PDB entry 8Z11 | electron microscopy, 2.74 A resolution | chains d and l of the 35 polymer chains in the assembly

Chain d:
Protein: Photosystem I reaction center subunit II
From: Isochrysis galbana
Reference sequence: A0A7D4XG42 (A0A7D4XG42_ISOGA); numbering as in UniProt (aligned over 1-142)
Amino-acid sequence (142 residues; numbered 1 to 142; the number before each row is that of its first residue):
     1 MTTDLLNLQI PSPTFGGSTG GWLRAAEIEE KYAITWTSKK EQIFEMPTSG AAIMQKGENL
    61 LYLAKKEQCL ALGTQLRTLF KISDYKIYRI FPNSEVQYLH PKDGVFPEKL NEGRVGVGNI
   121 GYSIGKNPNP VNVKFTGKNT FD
Disordered / not traced: 1-4, 142

Chain l:
Protein: Photosystem I reaction center subunit XI
From: Isochrysis galbana
Reference sequence: A0A7D5B6G5 (A0A7D5B6G5_ISOGA); residue numbers follow UniProt; this construct covers 1-145
Amino-acid sequence (145 residues; each row starts with the number of its first residue):
     1 MSEFVKPFNN DPFVGNLSTP VTTSTATKLY LGNLPIYRKG LSPLMRGLEV GMAHGYFLIG
    61 PFYILGPLRN SPNALLVGLF SAYGLIIILT LALTIYGLAS FQDNSTGSNL ESSKGWRSFT
   121 SGFTVGALGG ASVAYVLLNN VSFFA
Disordered / not traced: 1, 145
Ligand contacts:
  - beta-carotene (BCR), molecule 1: Y30, M52, A53, Y56, F57, V125, G129, G130, V133
  - beta-carotene (BCR), molecule 2: V50, H54, L89, A92, L93, I95, Y96, W116, F119, F123
  - beta-carotene (BCR), molecule 3: F62, S81, G84, L85, I88
  - chlorophyll a (CLA), molecule 1: F4, A26, Y30
  - chlorophyll a (CLA), molecule 2: V5, L17, T19, P20, V21
  - chlorophyll a (CLA), molecule 3: N16, L17, T19, V21, T22, T27, Y30, L31
  - chlorophyll a (CLA), molecule 4: P20, V21, S24, T27, Y30, L34, P35, I36, E49, V50, A53, H54, F57
  - chlorophyll a (CLA), molecule 5: Y30, N33, L34, R38, E49, M52, A53, V133, V136, L137
  - chlorophyll a (CLA), molecule 6: H54, F57, L58, L85, L89, Y96, A99, S100
  - chlorophyll a (CLA), molecule 7: Y56, F57, G60, P61, Y63, I64, L65, A134, L137, L138, V141
  - chlorophyll a (CLA), molecule 8: L58, P61, F62, L65, G66, P67, R69, L85
  - chlorophyll a (CLA), molecule 9: F62, P67, S81
  - chlorophyll a (CLA), molecule 10: L76, L79, Y135
  - chlorophyll a (CLA), molecule 11: I88, L91, A92, I95

Chain d / chain l interface:
Contacting residue pairs (22):
  S12(d) - F13(l)
  F15(d) - P7(l)
  F15(d) - P12(l)
  G16(d) - P7(l)
  G17(d) - P12(l)
  G17(d) - L17(l)
  S18(d) - P12(l)
  S18(d) - V14(l)
  S18(d) - G15(l)
  S18(d) - N16(l)  hydrogen bond (backbone-backbone)
  S18(d) - L17(l)
  T19(d) - G15(l)
  G21(d) - F13(l)
  G21(d) - V14(l)
  G21(d) - G15(l)
  W22(d) - D11(l)
  W22(d) - F13(l)  hydrogen bond (side chain-backbone)
  W22(d) - V14(l)  hydrophobic
  W22(d) - G15(l)  hydrogen bond (backbone-backbone)
  L23(d) - G15(l)
  L61(d) - F13(l)  hydrophobic
  Y62(d) - F13(l)
Other interface residues (no listed pair), chain d (15 interface residues in all): P13, G20, M46, L60
Other interface residues (no listed pair), chain l (9 interface residues in all): K6

Overview:
The interface between chain d and chain l involves 15 residues on one side and 9 on the other, with 3 hydrogen
bonds. Polar contacts include W22(d)-F13(l), S18(d)-N16(l) and W22(d)-G15(l). Ligands of chain l: 11 copies of
chlorophyll a and 3 copies of beta-carotene.
Chain d is Photosystem I reaction center subunit II and chain l is Photosystem I reaction center subunit XI,
both from Isochrysis galbana; the structure, Cryo-EM structure of haptophyte photosystem I, was determined by
electron microscopy.
